PDB entry 3VBS | X-ray diffraction, 3.00 A resolution | chains C and D of the 4 polymer chains in the assembly

[Chain C]
Protein: Genome Polyprotein, capsid protein VP3
Source organism: Human enterovirus 71
Reference sequence: B2ZUN0 (B2ZUN0_9ENTO); residues 1-242 here correspond to UniProt positions 324-565 (UniProt number = residue number + 323)
Sequence (242 residues; row label = number of the first residue in the row):
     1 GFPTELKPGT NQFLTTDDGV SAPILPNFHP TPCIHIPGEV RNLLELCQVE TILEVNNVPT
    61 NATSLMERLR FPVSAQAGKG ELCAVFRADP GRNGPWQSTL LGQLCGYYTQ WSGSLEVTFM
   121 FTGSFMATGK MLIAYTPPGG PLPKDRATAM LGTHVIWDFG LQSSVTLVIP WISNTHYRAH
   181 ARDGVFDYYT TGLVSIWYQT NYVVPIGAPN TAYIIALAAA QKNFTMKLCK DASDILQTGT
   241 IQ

[Chain D]
Protein: Genome Polyprotein, capsid protein VP4
Source organism: Human enterovirus 71
Reference sequence: B2ZUN0 (B2ZUN0_9ENTO); numbering as in UniProt (aligned over 12-69)
Sequence (58 residues; row label = number of the first residue in the row):
    12 SHENSNSATE GSTINYTTIN YYKDSYAATA GKQSLKQDPD KFANPVKDIF TEMAAPLK

[Interface between chain C and chain D]
Pairs across the interface (44):
  D18(C) with T40(D); A41(D), hydrogen bond (side chain-backbone); G42(D), hydrogen bond (side chain-backbone)
  G19(C) with T40(D)
  V20(C) with I30(D); N31(D); Y32(D), hydrophobic; Y33(D), hydrophobic; A38(D); T40(D)
  S21(C) with A38(D)
  A22(C) with Y33(D)
  P23(C) with Y33(D); D35(D); Y37(D), hydrophobic; A38(D)
  I24(C) with Y37(D)
  L25(C) with Y37(D), hydrogen bond (backbone-side chain)
  P26(C) with D35(D)
  N27(C) with N15(D); K34(D); D35(D), hydrogen bond (backbone-side chain)
  F28(C) with N17(D), hydrogen bond (backbone-side chain)
  H29(C) with N15(D); S16(D)
  P30(C) with N17(D)
  G38(C) with F53(D)
  E39(C) with K52(D), hydrogen bond (backbone-side chain); F53(D)
  V40(C) with F53(D), hydrophobic
  R41(C) with T24(D); K47(D)
  N42(C) with Q48(D)
  L44(C) with Q48(D)
  E45(C) with Q48(D); D49(D), hydrogen bond (side chain-backbone); P50(D)
  Q48(C) with P50(D); A54(D)
  V49(C) with F53(D), hydrophobic; A54(D)
  Q162(C) with A66(D); P67(D); L68(D), hydrogen bond (side chain-backbone)
Interface residues without a listed pair, chain C (25 interface residues in all): L161, K222
Interface residues without a listed pair, chain D (27 interface residues in all): S18, I25

[Summary]
Chain C and chain D form an interface of 25 and 27 residues respectively, with 8 hydrogen bonds. Polar pairs
include D18(C)-A41(D), D18(C)-G42(D) and L25(C)-Y37(D).
Here chain C is Genome Polyprotein, capsid protein VP3 and chain D is Genome Polyprotein, capsid protein VP4,
both from Human enterovirus 71. Entry 3VBS (Crystal structure of human Enterovirus 71) was determined by X-ray
diffraction, deposited together with 3VBF, 3VBH, 3VBO, 3VBR and 3VBU.
